PDB entry 4UO6 | X-ray diffraction, 2.90 A resolution | chains A and B

# Chain A
Protein: H3 haemagglutinin HA1 chain
From: Influenza A virus (A/CANINE/COLORADO/17864/2006(H3N8))
UniProt: E0UVR5 (E0UVR5_9INFA); residues 2-329 here correspond to UniProt positions 17-344 (UniProt number = residue number + 15)
Amino-acid sequence (328 residues; each row starts with the number of its first residue):
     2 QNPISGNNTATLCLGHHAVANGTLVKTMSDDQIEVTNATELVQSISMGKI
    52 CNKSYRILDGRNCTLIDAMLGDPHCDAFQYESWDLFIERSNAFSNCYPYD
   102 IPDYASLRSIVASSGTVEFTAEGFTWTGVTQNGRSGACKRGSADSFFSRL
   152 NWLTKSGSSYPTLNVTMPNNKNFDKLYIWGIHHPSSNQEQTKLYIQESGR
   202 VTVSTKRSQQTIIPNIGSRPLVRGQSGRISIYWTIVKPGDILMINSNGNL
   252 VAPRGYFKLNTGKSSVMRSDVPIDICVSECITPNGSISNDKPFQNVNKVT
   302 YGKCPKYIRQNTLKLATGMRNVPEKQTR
Not modelled in the structure: 2-7, 327-329
Disulfide bonds: Cys52-Cys277, Cys64-Cys76, Cys97-Cys139, Cys281-Cys305
Covalent attachments: N-acetylglucosamine (NAG) linked to Asn38, Asn63, Asn285; glycan linked to Asn165
Reported in the primary citation:
  - binding site for beta-D-galactopyranose: Gln226
  - conformationally variable residues: Gln226
  - specificity-determining residues: Leu222

# Chain B
Protein: H3 haemagglutinin HA2 chain
From: Influenza A virus (A/CANINE/COLORADO/17864/2006(H3N8))
UniProt: E0UVR5 (E0UVR5_9INFA); residues 1-172 here correspond to UniProt positions 345-516 (UniProt number = residue number + 344)
Amino-acid sequence (175 residues; row label = number of the first residue in the row):
     1 GIFGAIAGFIENGWEGMVDGWYGFRYQNSEGTGQAADLKSTQAAIDQING
    51 KLNRVIERTNEKFHQIEKEFSEVEGRIQDLEKYVEDTKIDLWSYNAELLV
   101 ALENQHTIDLTDAEMNKLFEKTRRQLRENAEDMGDGCFKIYHKCDNACIE
   151 SIRTGTYDHYIYRDEALNNRFQSGR
Sequence notes: expression tag (173-175); conflict Glu131 (Asp475 in E0UVR5)
Disulfide bonds: Cys144-Cys148

# Chain A / chain B interface
Contacting residue pairs (121; chain A residue first):
  Asn9(A) - His142(B)
  Asn9(A) - Lys143(B)  hydrogen bond (backbone-backbone)
  Thr10(A) - Ile140(B)
  Thr10(A) - Tyr141(B)
  Thr10(A) - His142(B)
  Thr10(A) - Asn169(B)
  Ala11(A) - Gln27(B)
  Ala11(A) - Asn28(B)
  Ala11(A) - Lys139(B)
  Ala11(A) - Ile140(B)  hydrogen bond (backbone-backbone)
  Ala11(A) - His142(B)
  Ala11(A) - Cys144(B)  hydrophobic
  Thr12(A) - Tyr26(B)
  Thr12(A) - Gln27(B)  hydrogen bond (backbone-backbone)
  Thr12(A) - Phe138(B)
  Leu13(A) - Phe24(B)  hydrophobic
  Leu13(A) - Arg25(B)
  Leu13(A) - Tyr26(B)  hydrophobic
  Leu13(A) - Cys137(B)
  Leu13(A) - Phe138(B)  hydrogen bond (backbone-backbone)
  Leu13(A) - Ile140(B)  hydrophobic
  Cys14(A) - Trp14(B)
  Cys14(A) - Phe24(B)
  Cys14(A) - Arg25(B)  hydrogen bond (backbone-backbone)
  Cys14(A) - Gly136(B)
  Cys14(A) - Cys137(B)  disulfide
  Leu15(A) - Ile10(B)
  Leu15(A) - Trp14(B)
  Leu15(A) - Gly23(B)
  Leu15(A) - Phe24(B)  hydrophobic
  Leu15(A) - Met115(B)  hydrophobic
  Leu15(A) - Leu118(B)  hydrophobic
  Leu15(A) - Phe119(B)  hydrophobic
  Leu15(A) - Gly136(B)  hydrogen bond (backbone-backbone)
  Leu15(A) - Phe138(B)  hydrophobic
  Gly16(A) - Trp14(B)
  Gly16(A) - Tyr22(B)
  Gly16(A) - Gly23(B)  hydrogen bond (backbone-backbone)
  Gly16(A) - Met115(B)
  His17(A) - Ile6(B)
  His17(A) - Ile10(B)
  His17(A) - Asn12(B)
  His17(A) - Gly13(B)
  His17(A) - Trp14(B)  hydrogen bond (backbone-backbone)
  His17(A) - Met17(B)
  His17(A) - Trp21(B)
  His17(A) - Tyr22(B)
  His17(A) - Met115(B)
  His18(A) - Trp14(B)
  His18(A) - Met17(B)
  His18(A) - Gly20(B)
  His18(A) - Trp21(B)  hydrogen bond (backbone-backbone)
  Ala19(A) - Gly13(B)
  Ala19(A) - Trp14(B)  hydrogen bond (backbone-backbone)
  Ala19(A) - Glu15(B)
  Val20(A) - Glu15(B)
  Ala21(A) - Glu15(B)
  Val26(A) - Asn104(B)
  Lys27(A) - Glu97(B)  salt bridge
  Lys27(A) - Asn104(B)  hydrogen bond (backbone-side chain)
  Thr28(A) - Asn104(B)
  Thr28(A) - Gln105(B)  hydrogen bond
  Met29(A) - Ala101(B)
  Met29(A) - Leu102(B)  hydrophobic
  Met29(A) - Gln105(B)  hydrogen bond (backbone-side chain)
  Ser30(A) - Gln105(B)  hydrogen bond (backbone-side chain)
  Val36(A) - Ile108(B)  hydrophobic
  Leu42(A) - Leu52(B)  hydrophobic
  Leu42(A) - Val100(B)  hydrophobic
  Tyr56(A) - Glu61(B)  hydrogen bond
  Arg109(A) - Glu67(B)  salt bridge
  Ser110(A) - His64(B)  hydrogen bond
  Lys264(A) - Phe63(B)
  Ser265(A) - His64(B)
  Ser266(A) - His64(B)  hydrogen bond
  Arg269(A) - Glu67(B)  salt bridge
  Asn290(A) - Thr59(B)
  Pro293(A) - Leu52(B)  hydrophobic
  Phe294(A) - Ala96(B)  hydrophobic
  Lys299(A) - Lys68(B)  hydrogen bond (backbone-side chain)
  Lys299(A) - Glu85(B)
  Lys299(A) - Ile89(B)
  Val300(A) - Lys68(B)
  Thr301(A) - Gln65(B)
  Tyr302(A) - Lys62(B)
  Tyr302(A) - Phe63(B)  hydrophobic
  Gly303(A) - Asn60(B)
  Gly303(A) - Glu61(B)
  Gly303(A) - Lys62(B)  hydrogen bond (backbone-backbone)
  Lys304(A) - Thr59(B)
  Lys307(A) - Trp92(B)
  Tyr308(A) - Ile89(B)  hydrophobic
  Ile309(A) - Trp92(B)
  Ile309(A) - Ser93(B)
  Arg310(A) - Asp86(B)  salt bridge
  Arg310(A) - Ile89(B)
  Arg310(A) - Asp90(B)  salt bridge
  Arg310(A) - Ser93(B)  hydrogen bond (backbone-side chain)
  Gln311(A) - Ser93(B)
  Gln311(A) - Glu97(B)  hydrogen bond
  Leu314(A) - Ala96(B)  hydrophobic
  Leu314(A) - Glu97(B)
  Lys315(A) - Val100(B)
  Lys315(A) - Asn104(B)  hydrogen bond (backbone-side chain)
  Leu316(A) - Glu103(B)
  Leu316(A) - Asn104(B)
  Ala317(A) - Asn104(B)  hydrogen bond (backbone-side chain)
  Thr318(A) - Trp21(B)
  Thr318(A) - Ile48(B)
  Gly319(A) - Trp21(B)
  Met320(A) - Trp21(B)  hydrophobic
  Met320(A) - Tyr22(B)
  Met320(A) - Thr111(B)
  Arg321(A) - Ala7(B)
  Val323(A) - Ala7(B)  hydrophobic
  Val323(A) - Asn12(B)
  Val323(A) - Gly13(B)  hydrogen bond (backbone-backbone)
  Pro324(A) - Asn12(B)
  Glu325(A) - Asn12(B)
  Lys326(A) - Glu11(B)
  Lys326(A) - Asn12(B)
Interface residues without a listed pair, chain A (58 interface residues in all): Ala113, Ser114, Val267, Lys292, Cys305
Interface residues without a listed pair, chain B (66 interface residues in all): Ile56, Glu57, Glu69, Leu99, Thr107, Thr122, Ile149, Ile152
Inter-chain disulfides: Cys14(A)-Cys137(B)

# In short
58 residues of chain A and 66 residues of chain B are in contact, with 1 disulfide bond, 24 hydrogen bonds and
5 salt bridges. Among the polar pairs are Lys27(A)-Glu97(B), Arg109(A)-Glu67(B) and Arg269(A)-Glu67(B). From
the paper: a binding site for beta-D-galactopyranose at Gln226(A); the specificity determinant Leu222(A).
Chain A is H3 haemagglutinin HA1 chain and chain B is H3 haemagglutinin HA2 chain, both from Influenza A virus
(A/CANINE/COLORADO/17864/2006(H3N8)); the structure, Structure of the A_Canine_Colorado_17864_06 H3
haemagglutinin in complex with Sialyl Lewis X, was determined by X-ray diffraction (same publication as 4UNW,
4UNX, 4UNY, 4UNZ, 4UO0, 4UO1 and 8 further entries).
